Entry 9C8I (electron microscopy, 2.73 A resolution); this record covers chains B and D of the 4 polymer chains in the assembly.

[Chain B]
Name: VP2
From: Human enterovirus D68
Reference sequence: A0A6B7FIF3 (A0A6B7FIF3_HED68); residues 1-248 here correspond to UniProt positions 70-317 (UniProt number = residue number + 69)
Amino-acid sequence (248 residues; row label = number of the first residue in the row):
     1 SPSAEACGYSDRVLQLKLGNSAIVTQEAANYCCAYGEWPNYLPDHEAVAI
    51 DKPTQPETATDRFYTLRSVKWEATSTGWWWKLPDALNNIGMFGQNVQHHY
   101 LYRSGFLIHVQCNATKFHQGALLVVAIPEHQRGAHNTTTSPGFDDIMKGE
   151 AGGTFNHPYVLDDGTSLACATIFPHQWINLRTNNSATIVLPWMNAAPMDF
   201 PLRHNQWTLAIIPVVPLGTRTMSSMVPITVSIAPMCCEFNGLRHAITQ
Disordered / not traced: 1-10, 247-248

[Chain D]
Name: VP4
From: Human enterovirus D68
Reference sequence: A0A4P8L6Q8 (A0A4P8L6Q8_HED68); numbering as in UniProt (aligned over 1-69)
Amino-acid sequence (69 residues; each row starts with the number of its first residue):
     1 MGAQVTRQQTGTHENANVATNGSHITYNQINFYKDSYAASASKQDFSQDP
    51 SKFTEPVVEGLKAGAPVLK
Disordered / not traced: 1-27, 59-69

[Chain B / chain D interface]
Pairs across the interface (10; chain B residue first):
  Asn30(B) with Val58(D)
  Tyr31(B) with Pro56(D); Val57(D); Val58(D)
  Cys32(B) with Pro56(D)
  Cys33(B) with Pro56(D), hydrogen bond (backbone-backbone); Val58(D)
  Tyr35(B) with Lys52(D); Phe53(D), hydrophobic
  Gly36(B) with Lys52(D)
Other interface residues (no listed pair), chain B (7 interface residues in all): Ile172

[In short]
7 residues of chain B face 5 of chain D across their interface; the contacts include 1 hydrogen bond. Its one
hydrogen bond, Cys33(B)-Pro56(D), is backbone to backbone.
Chain B is VP2 and chain D is VP4, both from Human enterovirus D68; the structure, Cryo-EM Structure of EV-D68
B3 Inactivated Virus Particle, was determined by electron microscopy together with 9C3J, 9C4A, 9C8F, 9C8G and
9C8H from the same study.
